6MAM - chains J and K of the 12 polymer chains in the assembly; structure by X-ray diffraction, 4.10 A resolution (low resolution: residue-level contacts below are approximate; hydrogen-bond / salt-bridge calls are withheld).

== Chain J ==
Name: Envelope glycoprotein
Source organism: Zaire ebolavirus (strain Mayinga-76)
UniProt: Q05320 (VGP_EBOZM); residues 502-611 here = UniProt positions 502-611
Amino-acid sequence (110 residues; row label = number of the first residue in the row):
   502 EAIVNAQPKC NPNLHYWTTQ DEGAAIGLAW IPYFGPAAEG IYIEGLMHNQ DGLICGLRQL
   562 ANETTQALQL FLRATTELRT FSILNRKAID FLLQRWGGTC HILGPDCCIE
Disordered / not traced: 611
Cystine bridges: C511-C556, C601-C608
Covalent attachments: N-acetylglucosamine (NAG) linked to N563
Curated features (UniProtKB/Swiss-Prot):
  - region: G524 to A539 (Fusion peptide)
  - glycosylation: N563 (N-linked (GlcNAc...) asparagine)
  - mutagenesis: C511 (C511G: Induces GP1 secretion. Complete loss of virus capability to enter into host cell), G528 (G528R: Reduced infectivity), L529 (L529A/R: Reduced infectivity), I532 (I532A: Reduced infectivity; I532R: Almost complete loss of infectivity. No effect on transport of GP to the cell surface and incorporation onto virions), F535 (F535A: Reduced infectivity; F535R: Almost complete loss of infectivity. No effect on transport of GP to the cell surface and incorporation onto virions), G536 (G536A: Almost complete loss of infectivity. No effect on transport of GP to the cell surface and incorporation onto virions), P537 (P537R: Almost complete loss of infectivity. No effect on transport of GP to the cell surface and incorporation onto virions), C556 (C556S: Induces GP1 secretion. Complete loss of virus capability to enter into host cell), N563 (N563D: Reduced levels of expression of GP, GP1 and GP2. 20% loss of virus capability to enter into host cell), C601 (C601S: Induces GP1 secretion. Complete loss of virus capability to enter into host cell), C608 (C608G: Induces GP1 secretion. Complete loss of virus capability to enter into host cell), C609 (C609G: Induces GP1 secretion. Complete loss of virus capability to enter into host cell)
Reported in the primary citation:
  - mutagenesis - K510E: abolished binding to ADI-15946 Fab Heavy Chain
  - specificity-determining residues: N506

== Chain K ==
Name: Envelope glycoprotein
Source organism: Zaire ebolavirus (strain Mayinga-76)
UniProt: Q05320 (VGP_EBOZM); the construct lacks a stretch of the UniProt sequence, so the offset changes along the chain: 32-226 = UniProt 32-226; 227-265 = UniProt 463-501
Amino-acid sequence (234 residues; row label = number of the first residue in the row):
    32 SIPLGVIHNS TLQVSDVDKL VCRDKLSSTN QLRSVGLNLE GNGVATDVPS ATKRWGFRSG
    92 VPPKVVNYEA GEWAENCYNL EIKKPDGSEC LPAAPDGIRG FPRCRYVHKV SGTGPCAGDF
   152 AFHKEGAFFL YDRLASTVIY RGTTFAEGVV AFLILPQAKK DFFSSHPLRE PVNATEDPSS
   212 GYYSTTIRYQ ATGFGNTHHQ DTGEESASSG KLGLITNTIA GVAGLITGGR RTRR
Disordered / not traced: 188-265
Cystine bridges: C108-C135, C121-C147
Curated features (UniProtKB/Swiss-Prot):
  - site: L57 (Involved in receptor recognition and/or post-binding events), L63 (Involved in receptor recognition and/or post-binding events), R64 (Involved in receptor recognition and/or post-binding events), F88 (Involved in receptor recognition and/or post-binding events), K95 (Involved in receptor recognition and/or post-binding events), I170 (Involved in receptor recognition and/or post-binding events), R265 (Cleavage)
  - glycosylation (N-linked (GlcNAc...) asparagine): N40, N204

== Interface between chain J and chain K ==
Contacting residue pairs (22; chain J residue first):
  R574(J) with R164(K)
  A575(J) with R164(K)
  T576(J) with R164(K)
  T577(J) with G128(K); R130(K); R164(K); L165(K)
  L579(J) with D127(K)
  R587(J) with T60(K)
  I590(J) with T60(K)
  D591(J) with S59(K); T60(K)
  L594(J) with L57(K); S58(K); S59(K); T60(K)
  Q595(J) with S58(K)
  G598(J) with D55(K); K56(K); L57(K)
  G599(J) with K56(K)
  T600(J) with C53(K)
Other interface residues (no listed pair), chain K (14 interface residues in all): R54, D163

== In short ==
Chain J and chain K form an interface of 13 and 14 residues respectively. Covalently linked
N-acetylglucosamine: at N563(J). From UniProt: 12 mutagenesis sites on chain J. From the paper: K510E of chain
J abolishes binding to ADI-15946 Fab Heavy Chain; the specificity determinant N506(J).
Chain J is Envelope glycoprotein and chain K is Envelope glycoprotein, both from Zaire ebolavirus (strain
Mayinga-76); the structure, Cleaved Ebola GP in complex with a broadly neutralizing human antibody, ADI-15946,
was determined by X-ray diffraction.
